Entry 2QNP (X-ray diffraction, 1.41 A resolution); this record covers chains A and B.

Chain A (and B):
Protein: Gag-Pol polyprotein (Pr160Gag-Pol)
From: Human immunodeficiency virus 1
Notes: EC 3.4.23.16; fragment: HIV-1 retropepsin; chain B of this document is another copy of the same molecule, construct and numbering; everything in this record applies to it too
UniProtKB: P03367 (POL_HV1BR); residues 1-99 here correspond to UniProt positions 501-599 (UniProt number = residue number + 500)
Amino-acid sequence (99 residues; row label = number of the first residue in the row):
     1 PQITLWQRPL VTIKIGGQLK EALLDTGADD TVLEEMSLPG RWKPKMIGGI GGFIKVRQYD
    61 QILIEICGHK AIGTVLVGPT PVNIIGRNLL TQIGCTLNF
Small-molecule neighbours: QN2 (N,N'-(3S,4S)-pyrrolidine-3,4-diylbis[N-(4-iodobenzyl)benzenesulfonamide]): Arg-8, Leu-23, Asp-25, Gly-27, Ala-28, Asp-29, Asp-30, Val-32, Ile-47, Gly-48, Gly-49, Ile-50, Pro-81, Val-82, Ile-84
UniProt features mapped onto this chain:
  - region (Dimerization of protease): Pro-1 to Leu-5, Gly-49 to Lys-55, Asn-88 to Phe-99
  - active site: Asp-25 (For protease activity)
  - site: Phe-99 (Cleavage)

Interface between chain A and chain B:
Contacting residue pairs (102):
  Pro-1(A) with Leu-97(B); Asn-98(B); Phe-99(B), hydrogen bond (backbone-backbone)
  Gln-2(A) with Thr-96(B); Leu-97(B); Asn-98(B)
  Ile-3(A) with Thr-96(B); Leu-97(B), hydrogen bond (backbone-backbone); Phe-99(B), hydrophobic
  Leu-5(A) with Thr-26(B); Arg-87(B), hydrogen bond (backbone-side chain); Leu-90(B), hydrophobic; Thr-91(B), hydrogen bond (backbone-side chain); Cys-95(B)
  Trp-6(A) with Arg-87(B), hydrogen bond (backbone-side chain); Thr-91(B)
  Gln-7(A) with Arg-87(B)
  Arg-8(A) with Asp-29(B), salt bridge; Arg-87(B)
  Pro-9(A) with Thr-26(B); Arg-87(B); Leu-97(B), hydrophobic
  Leu-23(A) with Gly-27(B)
  Leu-24(A) with Thr-26(B), hydrogen bond (backbone-side chain); Leu-97(B), hydrophobic; Phe-99(B), hydrophobic
  Asp-25(A) with Asp-25(B); Thr-26(B); Gly-27(B), hydrogen bond (side chain-backbone)
  Thr-26(A) with Leu-5(B); Pro-9(B); Leu-24(B), hydrogen bond (side chain-backbone); Asp-25(B); Thr-26(B), hydrogen bond (backbone-side chain); Leu-97(B)
  Gly-27(A) with Leu-23(B); Asp-25(B)
  Asp-29(A) with Arg-8(B), salt bridge
  Gly-48(A) with Ile-50(B)
  Gly-49(A) with Ile-50(B)
  Ile-50(A) with Gly-49(B); Ile-50(B), hydrogen bond (backbone-backbone); Gly-51(B), hydrogen bond (backbone-backbone); Gly-52(B); Ile-54(B), hydrophobic; Pro-79(B); Thr-80(B); Pro-81(B)
  Gly-51(A) with Gly-51(B); Gly-52(B); Ile-54(B)
  Gly-52(A) with Ile-50(B); Gly-51(B)
  Ile-54(A) with Ile-50(B)
  Cys-67(A) with Phe-99(B), hydrophobic
  His-69(A) with Phe-99(B)
  Thr-80(A) with Ile-50(B)
  Pro-81(A) with Gly-49(B); Ile-50(B)
  Arg-87(A) with Leu-5(B), hydrogen bond (side chain-backbone); Trp-6(B), hydrogen bond (side chain-backbone); Gln-7(B), hydrogen bond (side chain-backbone); Arg-8(B); Pro-9(B)
  Leu-90(A) with Leu-5(B), hydrophobic
  Thr-91(A) with Leu-5(B); Trp-6(B)
  Gln-92(A) with Trp-6(B)
  Ile-93(A) with Phe-99(B)
  Gly-94(A) with Asn-98(B); Phe-99(B)
  Cys-95(A) with Leu-5(B); Leu-97(B), hydrophobic; Asn-98(B); Phe-99(B), hydrophobic
  Thr-96(A) with Gln-2(B), hydrogen bond; Ile-3(B); Thr-4(B); Thr-96(B); Leu-97(B); Asn-98(B), hydrogen bond (backbone-backbone)
  Leu-97(A) with Pro-1(B); Gln-2(B); Ile-3(B), hydrogen bond (backbone-backbone); Leu-24(B), hydrophobic; Thr-26(B); Cys-95(B), hydrophobic; Thr-96(B); Leu-97(B), hydrophobic
  Asn-98(A) with Pro-1(B); Gln-2(B), hydrogen bond; Gly-94(B); Cys-95(B); Thr-96(B), hydrogen bond (backbone-backbone); Asn-98(B), hydrogen bond
  Phe-99(A) with Pro-1(B), hydrogen bond (backbone-backbone); Ile-3(B), hydrophobic; Cys-67(B), hydrophobic; His-69(B); Ile-93(B); Gly-94(B); Cys-95(B), hydrophobic
Also at the interface, not in a pair above, chain A (37 interface residues in all): Thr-4, Ile-47
Also at the interface, not in a pair above, chain B (36 interface residues in all): Ile-47

In short:
Chain A and chain B form an interface of 37 and 36 residues respectively, with 21 hydrogen bonds and 2 salt
bridges. Polar pairs include Arg-8(A)/Asp-29(B), Leu-5(A)/Arg-87(B) and Leu-5(A)/Thr-91(B). Bound to chain A:
compound QN2. From UniProt: active-site residue Asp-25(A) on chain A.
Both chains are Gag-Pol polyprotein (Pr160Gag-Pol) (Human immunodeficiency virus 1). Entry 2QNP (HIV-1
Protease in complex with a iodo decorated pyrrolidine-based inhibitor) was determined by X-ray diffraction,
deposited together with 2PQZ, 2PWC, 2PWR, 2QNN and 2QNQ.
